PDB entry 1LPQ | X-ray diffraction, 3.14 A resolution | chains C and A of the 3 polymer chains in the assembly

== Chain C ==
Molecule: 22-nt DNA strand
Sequence (22 nucleotides; row label = number of the first residue in the row):
   101 AAAAATTTTT CCAAGTCTTT TT

== Chain A ==
Name: DNA topoisomerase I
Organism: Homo sapiens
Notes: EC 5.99.1.2
UniProtKB: P11387 (TOP1_HUMAN); residues 202-765 here = UniProt positions 202-765
Sequence (564 residues; numbered 202 to 765; the number before each row is that of its first residue):
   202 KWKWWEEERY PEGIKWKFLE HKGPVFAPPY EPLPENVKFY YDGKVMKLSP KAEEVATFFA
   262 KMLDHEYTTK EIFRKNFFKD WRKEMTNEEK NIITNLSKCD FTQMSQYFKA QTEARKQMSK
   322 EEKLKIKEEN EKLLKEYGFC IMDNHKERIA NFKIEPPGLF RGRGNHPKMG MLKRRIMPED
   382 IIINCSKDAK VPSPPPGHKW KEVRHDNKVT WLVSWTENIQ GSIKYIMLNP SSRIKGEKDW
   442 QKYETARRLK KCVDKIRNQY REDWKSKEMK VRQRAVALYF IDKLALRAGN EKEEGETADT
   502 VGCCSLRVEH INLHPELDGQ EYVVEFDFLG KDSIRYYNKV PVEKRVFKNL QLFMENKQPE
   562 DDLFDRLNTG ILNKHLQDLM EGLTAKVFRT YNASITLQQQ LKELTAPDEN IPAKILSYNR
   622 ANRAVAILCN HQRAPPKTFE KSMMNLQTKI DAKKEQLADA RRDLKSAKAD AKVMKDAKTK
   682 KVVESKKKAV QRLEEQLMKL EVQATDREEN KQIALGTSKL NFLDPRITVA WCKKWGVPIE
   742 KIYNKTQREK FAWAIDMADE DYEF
Unresolved in the structure: 634-640
Construct notes: engineered mutation Phe723 (Tyr in P11387)
Swiss-Prot annotation at these positions:
  - region (Interaction with DNA): Lys425, Tyr426, Arg488 to Lys493, Thr585 to Lys587
  - site (Interaction with DNA): Arg316, Arg364, Trp412, Lys443, Thr501, Lys532, Asn574, His632, Lys650
  - modified residue: Lys280 (N6-acetyllysine), Ser506 (Phosphoserine)
  - cross-link (Glycyl lysine isopeptide (Lys-Gly)): Lys204 (interchain with G-Cter in SUMO2), Lys336 (interchain with G-Cter in SUMO2), Lys549 (interchain with G-Cter in SUMO2), Lys642 (interchain with G-Cter in SUMO2), Lys700 (interchain with G-Cter in SUMO2), Lys712 (interchain with G-Cter in SUMO2)
  - natural variant: Lys326 (K326R: In breast cancer), Met370 (M370T: In CPT-resistant leukemia), Asp533 (D533G: In CPT-resistant leukemia), Asn722 (N722S: In CPT-resistant leukemia), Thr729 (T729A: In CPT-resistant lung cancer)
  - mutagenesis: Lys532 (K532A: Almost abolishes enzyme activity; K532R: Strongly reduced enzyme activity)
From the paper describing this entry:
  - conformationally variable residues (helix shift, order/disorder transition): Arg488, Lys532, Arg590, Thr597, Leu602, Val626, Leu629, Cys630, His632, Thr718, Trp732
  - catalytic residues: Arg488, Lys532, Arg590, His632 (citing earlier work)
  - binding site for the 22-nt DNA strand (chain C): Lys493, Gln578
  - contacts within the chain: Thr718-Asn722 (hydrogen bond)
  - mutagenesis - N722H: increased catalytic activity on nondamaged DNA substrates (citing earlier work)

== Interface between chain C and chain A ==
Residue-residue contacts (40; chain C residue first):
  DA105(C) - Lys642(A)  phosphate contact
  DA105(C) - Lys650(A)  hydrogen bond to the phosphate
  DT106(C) - Arg708(A)  salt bridge to the phosphate
  DT108(C) - Asn745(A)  hydrogen bond to the phosphate
  DT108(C) - Lys746(A)  phosphate contact
  DT109(C) - Asn745(A)  phosphate contact
  DT109(C) - Lys746(A)  phosphate contact
  DT109(C) - Thr747(A)  hydrogen bond to the phosphate
  DC111(C) - Lys354(A)  salt bridge to the phosphate
  DC112(C) - Glu356(A)  sugar contact
  DC112(C) - Pro357(A)  phosphate contact
  DC112(C) - Lys425(A)  sugar contact
  DA113(C) - Phe361(A)  phosphate contact
  DA113(C) - Gly363(A)  phosphate contact
  DA113(C) - Lys374(A)  salt bridge to the phosphate
  DA113(C) - Glu418(A)  phosphate contact
  DA113(C) - Lys425(A)  salt bridge to the phosphate
  DA114(C) - Phe361(A)  phosphate contact
  DA114(C) - Gly363(A)  phosphate contact
  DA114(C) - Arg364(A)  hydrogen bond to the phosphate
  DA114(C) - His367(A)  salt bridge to the phosphate
  DA114(C) - Lys532(A)  phosphate contact
  DA114(C) - Asp533(A)  sugar contact
  DG115(C) - Lys493(A)  salt bridge to the phosphate
  DG115(C) - Thr501(A)  hydrogen bond to the phosphate
  DG115(C) - Gly531(A)  phosphate contact
  DG115(C) - Lys532(A)  hydrogen bond to the sugar
  DG115(C) - Asp533(A)  hydrogen bond to the phosphate
  DT116(C) - Arg488(A)  phosphate contact
  DT116(C) - Ala489(A)  phosphate contact
  DT116(C) - Gly490(A)  hydrogen bond to the phosphate
  DT116(C) - Asn491(A)  hydrogen bond to the phosphate
  DT116(C) - Lys587(A)  phosphate contact
  DC117(C) - Ala489(A)  phosphate contact
  DC117(C) - Asn491(A)  base contact
  DC117(C) - Asn574(A)  hydrogen bond to the phosphate
  DC117(C) - Thr585(A)  hydrogen bond to the phosphate
  DC117(C) - Ala586(A)  hydrogen bond to the phosphate
  DC117(C) - Lys587(A)  hydrogen bond to the phosphate
  DT118(C) - Gln578(A)  hydrogen bond to the phosphate
Other interface residues (no listed pair), chain A (35 interface residues in all): Arg362, Gln421, Thr498, Ser643, Leu647

== Overview ==
12 residues of chain C face 35 of chain A across their interface, with 14 hydrogen bonds and 6 salt bridges.
Polar contacts include DG115(C)-Lys532(A), DA105(C)-Lys650(A) and DT108(C)-Asn745(A). The paper reports
catalytic residues Arg488(A), Lys532(A) and Arg590(A) among others; N722H of chain A increases catalytic
activity on nondamaged DNA substrates.
Here chain C is a 22-nt DNA strand and chain A is DNA topoisomerase I (Homo sapiens). Entry 1LPQ (Human DNA
Topoisomerase I (70 Kda) In Non-Covalent Complex With A 22 Base Pair DNA Duplex ...) was determined by X-ray
diffraction.
